6B39 - chain A; structure by X-ray diffraction, 2.39 A resolution.

== Chain A ==
Molecule: AprA Methyltransferase 1
Organism: Moorea bouillonii
UniProt: A0A1U7N2Z8 (A0A1U7N2Z8_9CYAN); residue numbers follow UniProt; this construct covers 2-629
Amino-acid sequence (652 residues; numbered -22 to 629; the number before each row is that of its first residue; numbers below 1 keep their minus sign (Met-22 is residue -22)):
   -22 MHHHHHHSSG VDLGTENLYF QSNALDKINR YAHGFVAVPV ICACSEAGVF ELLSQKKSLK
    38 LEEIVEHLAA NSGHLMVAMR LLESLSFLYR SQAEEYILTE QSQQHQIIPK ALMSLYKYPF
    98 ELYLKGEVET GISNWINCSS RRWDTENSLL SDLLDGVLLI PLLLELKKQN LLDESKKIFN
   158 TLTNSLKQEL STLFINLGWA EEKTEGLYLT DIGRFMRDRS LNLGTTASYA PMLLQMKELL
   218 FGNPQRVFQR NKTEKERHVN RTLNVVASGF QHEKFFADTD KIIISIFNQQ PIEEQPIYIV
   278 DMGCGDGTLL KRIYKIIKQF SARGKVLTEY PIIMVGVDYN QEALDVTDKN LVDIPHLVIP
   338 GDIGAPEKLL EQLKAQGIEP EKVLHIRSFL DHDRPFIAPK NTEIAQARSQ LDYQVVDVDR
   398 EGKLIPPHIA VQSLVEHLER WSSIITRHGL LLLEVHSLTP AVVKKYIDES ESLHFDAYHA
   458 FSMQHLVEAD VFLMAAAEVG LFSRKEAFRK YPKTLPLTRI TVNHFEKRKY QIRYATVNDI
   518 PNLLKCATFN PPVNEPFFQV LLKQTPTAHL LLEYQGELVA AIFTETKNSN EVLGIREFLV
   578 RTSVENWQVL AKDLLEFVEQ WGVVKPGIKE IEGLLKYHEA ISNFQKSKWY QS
Unresolved in the structure: -22 to -8, 228-240
Sequence notes: expression tag (-22 to 1); engineered mutation Ile274 (Ser in A0A1U7N2Z8), Pro528 (Gln in A0A1U7N2Z8)
Ligand contacts: S-adenosylhomocysteine (SAH): Asn241, Val242, Val243, Ala244, Met279, Gly280, Gly282, Asp315, Tyr316, Asn317, Ala320, Gly338, Asp339, Ile340, Ser365, Phe366, Leu367, His369, Asp370, Pro372, Gln461
What the authors report for this chain:
  - conformationally variable residues (order/disorder transition): Asn228 to Leu240
  - mutagenesis - S274I/Q528P: unchanged catalytic activity
  - mutagenesis - D370N: decreased catalytic activity
  - mutagenesis - H249A: abolished catalytic activity on malonyl-ACP
  - mutagenesis - R196E, Y206F, K251E, R496A: abolished catalytic activity
  - catalytic residues: Ser245, Tyr455 (proposed by the authors, not directly observed)
  - mutagenesis - S245A, Y455F: abolished catalytic activity on second methyl transfer

== Summary ==
Ligands of chain A: S-adenosylhomocysteine. From the paper: catalytic residues Ser245 and Tyr455; R196E, Y206F
and K251E, among others, abolish catalytic activity; 9 substitutions were tested in all.
Chain A is AprA Methyltransferase 1 (Moorea bouillonii); the structure, AprA Methyltransferase 1 - GNAT in
complex with SAH, was determined by X-ray diffraction, deposited together with 6B3A and 6B3B.
